2JBG - chains A and C of the 4 polymer chains in the assembly; structure by X-ray diffraction, 2.20 A resolution.

== Chain A (and C) ==
Name: Colicin-E7 immunity protein
Organism: Escherichia coli
Notes: EC 3.1.-.-; chain C of this document is another copy of the same molecule, construct and numbering; everything in this record applies to it too
Reference sequence: Q03708 (IMM7_ECOLI); residues 1-87 here = UniProt positions 1-87
Sequence (87 residues; numbered 1 to 87; the number before each row is that of its first residue):
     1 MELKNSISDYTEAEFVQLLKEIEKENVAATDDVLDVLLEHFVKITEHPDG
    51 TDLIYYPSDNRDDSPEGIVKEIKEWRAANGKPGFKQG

== Interface between chain A and chain C ==
Pairs across the interface - 14 pairs, chain A then chain C:
  Q17(A) - V27(C)  hydrogen bond (side chain-backbone)
  Q17(A) - A28(C)
  K20(A) - E23(C)  salt bridge
  K20(A) - K24(C)
  K20(A) - V27(C)
  E21(A) - K24(C)  salt bridge
  E23(A) - K20(C)  salt bridge
  E23(A) - E23(C)
  K24(A) - E21(C)
  K24(A) - K24(C)
  V27(A) - V16(C)  hydrophobic
  V27(A) - Q17(C)  hydrogen bond (backbone-side chain)
  V27(A) - K20(C)
  A28(A) - Q17(C)
Other interface residues (no listed pair), chain A (9 interface residues in all): V16, A29
Other interface residues (no listed pair), chain C (9 interface residues in all): A29

== In short ==
Chain A and chain C each contribute 9 residues to their interface; the contacts include 2 hydrogen bonds and 3
salt bridges. Among the polar pairs are K20(A)-E23(C), E21(A)-K24(C) and Q17(A)-V27(C).
Both chains are Colicin-E7 immunity protein (Escherichia coli). Entry 2JBG (crystal structure of the mutant
N560A of the nuclease domain of ColE7 in complex with Im7) was determined by X-ray diffraction (same
publication as 2JAZ and 2JB0).
